PDB entry 9C2D | electron microscopy, 3.20 A resolution | chains M and N of the 19 polymer chains in the assembly

[Chain M (and N)]
Name: Structural protein
Source organism: Shigella phage Sf14
Notes: chain N of this document is another copy of the same molecule, construct and numbering; everything in this record applies to it too
UniProt: A0A2K9VKC2 (A0A2K9VKC2_9CAUD); numbering as in UniProt (aligned over 1-125)
Sequence (125 residues; row label = number of the first residue in the row):
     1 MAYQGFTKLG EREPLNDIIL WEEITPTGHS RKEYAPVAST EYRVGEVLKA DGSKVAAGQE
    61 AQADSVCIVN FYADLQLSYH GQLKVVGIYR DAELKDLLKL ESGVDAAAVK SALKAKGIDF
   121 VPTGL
Unresolved in the structure: 1, 125

[How chain M and chain N interact]
Residue-residue contacts (13; chain M residue first):
  Trp21(M) with Glu23(N); Thr25(N); Pro26(N)
  Glu23(M) with Glu23(N)
  Glu93(M) with Thr25(N); Pro26(N); Thr27(N); Gly28(N)
  Lys114(M) with Tyr89(N), hydrogen bond
  Gly117(M) with His29(N)
  Asp119(M) with His29(N), salt bridge; Arg90(N), salt bridge
  Val121(M) with Thr27(N)
Interface residues without a listed pair, chain M (9 interface residues in all): Leu20, Asp91

[Overview]
The interface between chain M and chain N involves 9 residues on one side and 8 on the other; the contacts
include 1 hydrogen bond and 2 salt bridges. Among the polar pairs are Asp119(M)-His29(N), Asp119(M)-Arg90(N)
and Lys114(M)-Tyr89(N).
Both chains are Structural protein (Shigella phage Sf14). Entry 9C2D (Bacteriophage Sf14 Capsid Icosahedral
reconstruction) was determined by electron microscopy, deposited together with 9C39, 9C3A and 9C3B.
